3H6F - chains D and Q of the 28 polymer chains in the assembly; structure by X-ray diffraction, 2.51 A resolution.

== Chain D (and Q) ==
Protein: Proteasome (Alpha subunit) PrcA
Source organism: Mycobacterium tuberculosis
Notes: EC 3.4.25.1; chain Q of this document is another copy of the same molecule, construct and numbering; everything in this record applies to it too
UniProt: O33244 (O33244_MYCTU); residues 1-248 here = UniProt positions 1-248
Sequence (248 residues; numbered 1 to 248; the number before each row is that of its first residue):
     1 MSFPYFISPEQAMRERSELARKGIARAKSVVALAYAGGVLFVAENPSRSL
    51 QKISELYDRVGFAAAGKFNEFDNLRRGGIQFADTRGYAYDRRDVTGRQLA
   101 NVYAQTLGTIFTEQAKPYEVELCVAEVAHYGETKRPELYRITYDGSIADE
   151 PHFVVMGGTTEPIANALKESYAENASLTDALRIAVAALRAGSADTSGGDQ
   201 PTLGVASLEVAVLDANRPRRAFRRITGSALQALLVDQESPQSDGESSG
Unresolved in the structure: 1-8, 192-203, 235-248 (chain Q: 1-6, 192-202, 235-248)
Small-molecule neighbours: dimethylformamide (DMF): Leu74, Gly77, Gly78, Val102, Tyr103, Thr106

== Interface between chain D and chain Q ==
Residue-residue contacts (29):
  Pro9(D) - Ile7(Q)
  Pro9(D) - Glu15(Q)
  Pro9(D) - Leu19(Q)
  Glu10(D) - Glu15(Q)
  Glu10(D) - Lys22(Q)  salt bridge
  Met13(D) - Leu19(Q)  hydrophobic
  Met13(D) - Lys116(Q)
  Arg97(D) - Ser49(Q)
  Arg97(D) - Leu50(Q)
  Asn101(D) - Phe68(Q)
  Asn101(D) - Asp72(Q)  hydrogen bond
  Ala104(D) - Asn69(Q)
  Gln105(D) - Asn69(Q)
  Gln105(D) - Asn73(Q)
  Thr112(D) - Ala115(Q)
  Thr112(D) - Lys116(Q)
  Glu113(D) - Ala115(Q)
  Arg135(D) - Arg48(Q)
  Glu137(D) - Ser49(Q)  hydrogen bond
  Tyr139(D) - Ser49(Q)  hydrogen bond
  Tyr139(D) - Leu50(Q)  hydrophobic
  Asp144(D) - Lys67(Q)  salt bridge
  Gly145(D) - Lys67(Q)
  Gly145(D) - Asn69(Q)  hydrogen bond (backbone-side chain)
  Ser146(D) - Lys67(Q)  hydrogen bond
  Ile147(D) - Leu50(Q)  hydrophobic
  Ile147(D) - Phe68(Q)  hydrophobic
  Asp149(D) - Ser47(Q)  hydrogen bond
  Asp149(D) - Arg48(Q)
Also at the interface, not in a pair above, chain D (18 interface residues in all): Gly108
Also at the interface, not in a pair above, chain Q (16 interface residues in all): Arg16

== Overview ==
Chain D and chain Q form an interface of 18 and 16 residues respectively, with 6 hydrogen bonds and 2 salt
bridges. Polar pairs include Glu10(D)-Lys22(Q), Asp144(D)-Lys67(Q) and Asn101(D)-Asp72(Q). Ligands of chain D:
dimethylformamide.
Chain D and chain Q are both Proteasome (Alpha subunit) PrcA (Mycobacterium tuberculosis); the structure,
Crystal Structure of Mycobacterium Tuberculosis Proteasome Modified by inhibitor HT1171, was determined by
X-ray diffraction, deposited together with 3H6I, 3HF9 and 3HFA.
